Entry 5YUB (X-ray diffraction, 3.40 A resolution); this record covers chain A.

# Chain A
Name: Ion transport protein
From: Arcobacter butzleri
Reference sequence: A0A239WB15 (A0A239WB15_9PROT); residues 1001-1267 here correspond to UniProt positions 1-267 (UniProt number = residue number - 1000)
Chain sequence (271 residues; numbered 997 to 1267; the number before each row is that of its first residue):
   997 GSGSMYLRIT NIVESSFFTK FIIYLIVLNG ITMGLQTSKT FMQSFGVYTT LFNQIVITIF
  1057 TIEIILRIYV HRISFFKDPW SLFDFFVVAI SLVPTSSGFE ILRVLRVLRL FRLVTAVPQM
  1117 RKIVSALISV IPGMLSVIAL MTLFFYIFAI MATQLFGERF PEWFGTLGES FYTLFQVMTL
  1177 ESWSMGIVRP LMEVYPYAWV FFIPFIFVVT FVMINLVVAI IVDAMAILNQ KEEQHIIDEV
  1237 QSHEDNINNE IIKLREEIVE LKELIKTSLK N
Not modelled in the structure: 997-998, 1228-1267
Differences from the reference sequence: expression tag (997-1000); engineered mutation Gln1032 (Glu32 in A0A239WB15)
Small-molecule neighbours: chapso (1N7): Gln1115, Met1116, Pro1128, Gly1129, Leu1131, Ser1132, Ala1135

# Overview
Bound to chain A: chapso.
Chain A is Ion transport protein (Arcobacter butzleri); the structure, Crystal structure of voltage-gated
sodium channel NavAb E32Q mutant, was determined by X-ray diffraction, deposited together with 5YUA and 5YUC.
